Entry 8V6G (electron microscopy, 11.16 A resolution (very low resolution: no residue pairs are listed; an interface is given only as per-side residue counts)); this record covers chains A and E of the 6 polymer chains in the assembly.

[Chain A]
Name: DNA polymerase alpha catalytic subunit
Organism: Xenopus laevis
Notes: EC 2.7.7.7
UniProtKB: Q9DE46 (DPOLA_XENLA); numbering as in UniProt (aligned over 335-1458)
Sequence (1127 residues; each row starts with the number of its first residue):
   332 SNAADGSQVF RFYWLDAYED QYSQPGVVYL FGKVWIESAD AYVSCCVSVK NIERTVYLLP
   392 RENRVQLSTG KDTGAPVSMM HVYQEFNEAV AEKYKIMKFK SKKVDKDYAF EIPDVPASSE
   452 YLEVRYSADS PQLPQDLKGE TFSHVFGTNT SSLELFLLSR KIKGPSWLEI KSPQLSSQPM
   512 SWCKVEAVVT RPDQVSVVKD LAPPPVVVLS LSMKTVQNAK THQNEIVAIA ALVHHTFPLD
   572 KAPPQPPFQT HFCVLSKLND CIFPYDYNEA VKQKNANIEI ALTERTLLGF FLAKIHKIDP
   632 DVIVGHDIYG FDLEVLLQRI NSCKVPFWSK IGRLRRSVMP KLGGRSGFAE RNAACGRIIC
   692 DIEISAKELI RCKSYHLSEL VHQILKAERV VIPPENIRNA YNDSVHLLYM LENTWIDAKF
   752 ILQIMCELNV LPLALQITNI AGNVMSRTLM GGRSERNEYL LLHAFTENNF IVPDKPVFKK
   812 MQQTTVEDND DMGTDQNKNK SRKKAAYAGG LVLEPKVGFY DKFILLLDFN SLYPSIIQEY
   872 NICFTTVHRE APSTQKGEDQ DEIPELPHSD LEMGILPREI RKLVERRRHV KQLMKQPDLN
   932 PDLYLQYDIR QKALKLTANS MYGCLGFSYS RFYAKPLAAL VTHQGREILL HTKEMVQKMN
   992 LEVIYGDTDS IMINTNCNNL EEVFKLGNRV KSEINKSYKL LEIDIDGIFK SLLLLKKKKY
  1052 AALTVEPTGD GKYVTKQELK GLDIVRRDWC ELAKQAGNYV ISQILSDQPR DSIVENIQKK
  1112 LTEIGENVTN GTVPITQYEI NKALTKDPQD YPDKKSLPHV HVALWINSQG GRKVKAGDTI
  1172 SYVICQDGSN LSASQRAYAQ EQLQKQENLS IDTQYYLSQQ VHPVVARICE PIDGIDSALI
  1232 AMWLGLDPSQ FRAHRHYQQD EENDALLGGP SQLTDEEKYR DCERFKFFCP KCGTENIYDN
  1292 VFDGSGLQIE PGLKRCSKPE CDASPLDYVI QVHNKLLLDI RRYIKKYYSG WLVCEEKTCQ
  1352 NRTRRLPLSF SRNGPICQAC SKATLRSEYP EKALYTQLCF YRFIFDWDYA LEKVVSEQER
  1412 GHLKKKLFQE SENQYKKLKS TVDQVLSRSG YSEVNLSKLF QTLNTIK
Disordered / not traced: 332-338, 809-835, 883-891, 1243-1270, 1453-1458
Construct notes: expression tag (332-334)
Bound ions: Mg2+: Asp859, Phe860, Asp1000 (together with 2'-deoxyguanosine-5'-triphosphate); Zn2+ site 1: Cys1280, Cys1283, Cys1307, Cys1312; Zn2+ site 2: Cys1345, Cys1350, Cys1368, Cys1371
Small-molecule neighbours: 2'-deoxyguanosine-5'-triphosphate (DGT): Asp859, Phe860, Asn861, Ser862, Leu863, Tyr864, Pro865, Arg918, Lys922, Lys946, Leu947, Asn950, Tyr953, Gly954, Asp1000
Curated features (UniProtKB/Swiss-Prot):
  - zinc finger: Cys1280 to Pro1310 (CysA-type)
  - motif: Cys1345 to Cys1371 (CysB motif)
  - binding site (Zn(2+)): Cys1280, Cys1283, Cys1307, Cys1312, Cys1345, Cys1350, Cys1368, Cys1371

[Chain E]
Molecule: DNA template
Sequence (50 nucleotides; numbered 1 to 50; the number before each row is that of its first residue):
     1 TGTATGTATG TATGTCGCTA AGTTCACGCA GTATCCTGTA TGTATGTATG
Disordered / not traced: 1-23, 40-50

[How chain A and chain E interact]
At this resolution (11 A) residue pairs are not listed: 35 residues of chain A and 13 of chain E lie at the interface.

[In short]
The interface between chain A and chain E involves 35 residues on one side and 13 on the other. Ligands of
chain A: 2'-deoxyguanosine-5'-triphosphate. The Mg2+ site is built by Asp859(A), Phe860(A) and Asp1000(A).
From UniProt: 8 Zn2+-binding residues on chain A.
Here chain A is DNA polymerase alpha catalytic subunit (Xenopus laevis) and chain E is DNA template. Entry
8V6G (DNA initiation complex (configuration 1) of Xenopus laevis DNA polymerase alpha-primase) was determined
by electron microscopy together with 8G99, 8G9F, 8G9L, 8G9N, 8G9O, 8UCU and 8 further entries from the same
study.
